PDB entry 2GBX | X-ray diffraction, 2.80 A resolution | chains A and C of the 6 polymer chains in the assembly

# Chain A (and C)
Molecule: Biphenyl 2,3-Dioxygenase Alpha Subunit
Organism: Sphingobium yanoikuyae
Notes: chain C of this document is another copy of the same molecule, construct and numbering; everything in this record applies to it too
UniProt: A2TC87 (A2TC87_SPHYA); residue numbers follow UniProt; this construct covers 1-454
Amino-acid sequence (454 residues; row label = number of the first residue in the row):
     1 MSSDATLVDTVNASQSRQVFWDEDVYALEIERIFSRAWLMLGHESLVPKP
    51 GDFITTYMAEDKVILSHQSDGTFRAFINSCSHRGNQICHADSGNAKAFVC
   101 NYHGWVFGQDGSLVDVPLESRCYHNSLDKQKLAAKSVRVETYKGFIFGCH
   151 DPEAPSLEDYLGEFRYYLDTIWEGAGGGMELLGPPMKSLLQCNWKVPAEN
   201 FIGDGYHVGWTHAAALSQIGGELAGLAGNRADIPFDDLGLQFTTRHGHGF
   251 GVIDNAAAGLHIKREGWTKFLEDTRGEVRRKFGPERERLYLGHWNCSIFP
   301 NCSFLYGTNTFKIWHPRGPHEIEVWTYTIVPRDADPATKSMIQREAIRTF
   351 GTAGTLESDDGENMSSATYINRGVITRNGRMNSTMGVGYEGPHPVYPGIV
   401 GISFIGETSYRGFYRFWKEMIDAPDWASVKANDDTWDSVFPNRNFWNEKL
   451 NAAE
Not modelled in the structure: 1-5 (chain C: 1-5, 452-454)
Metal / ion sites: 2Fe-2S cluster Fe: C80, H82, C100, H103; Fe ion: H207, H212, D360
Residues lining bound ligands:
  - biphenyl (BNL): N200, F201, D204, G205, H207, V208, L223, I253, L260, H293, N295, L305, F350, L356
  - 2Fe-2S cluster (FES): C80, H82, R83, N85, C100, Y102, H103, G104, W105
From the paper describing this entry:
  - binding site for biphenyl: G205, L356
  - specificity-determining residues: L223, F235 (proposed by the authors, not directly observed)
  - Fe ion coordination: H207, H212, D360
  - specificity-determining residues: L260, T308, L356

# Interface between chain A and chain C
Contacting residue pairs (77; chain A residue first):
  Q15(A) - R83(C)  hydrogen bond
  R17(A) - S79(C)  hydrogen bond
  R17(A) - C80(C)  hydrogen bond (side chain-backbone)
  R17(A) - S81(C)
  R17(A) - G84(C)
  F20(A) - R83(C)
  E199(A) - R83(C)  salt bridge
  N200(A) - Y102(C)  hydrogen bond
  D204(A) - Y102(C)  hydrogen bond
  D204(A) - H103(C)  salt bridge
  Y206(A) - H103(C)
  Y206(A) - W105(C)  hydrogen bond
  Y206(A) - P117(C)  hydrogen bond (side chain-backbone)
  Y206(A) - Y123(C)
  H207(A) - Y102(C)
  H207(A) - H103(C)
  W210(A) - V99(C)  hydrophobic
  W210(A) - C100(C)  hydrogen bond (side chain-backbone)
  W210(A) - N101(C)
  W210(A) - Y102(C)
  W210(A) - H103(C)
  W210(A) - G104(C)
  T211(A) - N101(C)
  T211(A) - Y102(C)  hydrogen bond (side chain-backbone)
  N229(A) - H103(C)  hydrogen bond (side chain-backbone)
  N229(A) - P117(C)
  R230(A) - L118(C)
  A231(A) - R121(C)  hydrogen bond (backbone-side chain)
  I233(A) - R121(C)
  P234(A) - R121(C)
  F235(A) - L118(C)  hydrophobic
  F235(A) - R121(C)
  E362(A) - H89(C)  salt bridge
  N363(A) - N85(C)  hydrogen bond (backbone-side chain)
  N363(A) - N101(C)
  N363(A) - Y102(C)
  M364(A) - Y102(C)
  S366(A) - N85(C)  hydrogen bond
  S366(A) - Q86(C)  hydrogen bond (side chain-backbone)
  I370(A) - K62(C)
  I370(A) - N78(C)
  I370(A) - S79(C)
  I370(A) - G84(C)
  R372(A) - Y57(C)  hydrogen bond
  R372(A) - E60(C)  salt bridge
  R372(A) - R317(C)
  G373(A) - E60(C)  hydrogen bond (backbone-backbone)
  G373(A) - D61(C)
  V374(A) - I30(C)  hydrophobic
  V374(A) - S35(C)
  V374(A) - D61(C)  hydrogen bond (backbone-side chain)
  I375(A) - S35(C)
  I375(A) - D61(C)  hydrogen bond (backbone-side chain)
  I375(A) - H150(C)
  T376(A) - D61(C)  hydrogen bond
  T376(A) - I77(C)
  T376(A) - S79(C)
  R380(A) - S81(C)
  M381(A) - S81(C)
  M381(A) - H82(C)
  M381(A) - R83(C)  hydrogen bond
  N382(A) - S81(C)  hydrogen bond (backbone-backbone)
  N382(A) - H82(C)  hydrogen bond (backbone-backbone)
  N382(A) - R83(C)  hydrogen bond (backbone-side chain)
  N382(A) - L127(C)
  N382(A) - L132(C)
  S383(A) - R83(C)
  T384(A) - L127(C)
  M385(A) - C122(C)  hydrophobic
  M385(A) - Y123(C)
  G386(A) - C122(C)
  Y389(A) - H124(C)
  I402(A) - H124(C)
  I405(A) - L118(C)  hydrophobic
  I405(A) - C122(C)  hydrophobic
  E407(A) - H82(C)  salt bridge
  Y414(A) - R83(C)  hydrogen bond
Other interface residues (no listed pair), chain A (43 interface residues in all): V196, D236, A367, V387, Y410
Other interface residues (no listed pair), chain C (38 interface residues in all): V116, S126, K135, P316

# Summary
43 residues of chain A and 38 residues of chain C are in contact, with 24 hydrogen bonds and 5 salt bridges.
Polar contacts include E199(A)-R83(C), D204(A)-H103(C) and E362(A)-H89(C). Ligands of chain A: 2Fe-2S cluster
and biphenyl. From the paper: a binding site for biphenyl at G205(A) and L356(A); Fe ion coordination by
H207(A), H212(A) and D360(A).
Chain A and chain C are both Biphenyl 2,3-Dioxygenase Alpha Subunit (Sphingobium yanoikuyae); the structure,
Crystal Structure of Biphenyl 2,3-Dioxygenase from Sphingomonas yanoikuyae B1 Bound to Biphenyl, was
determined by X-ray diffraction, deposited together with 2GBW and 2I7F.
